Entry 9J1J (electron microscopy, 3.42 A resolution); this record covers chains G and P of the 18 polymer chains in the assembly.

[Chain G (and P)]
Molecule: AA protein
Source organism: Listeria monocytogenes
Notes: chain P of this document is another copy of the same molecule, construct and numbering; everything in this record applies to it too
UniProtKB: O05551 (O05551_LISMN); residues 1-170 here = UniProt positions 1-170
Amino-acid sequence (170 residues; numbered 1 to 170; the number before each row is that of its first residue):
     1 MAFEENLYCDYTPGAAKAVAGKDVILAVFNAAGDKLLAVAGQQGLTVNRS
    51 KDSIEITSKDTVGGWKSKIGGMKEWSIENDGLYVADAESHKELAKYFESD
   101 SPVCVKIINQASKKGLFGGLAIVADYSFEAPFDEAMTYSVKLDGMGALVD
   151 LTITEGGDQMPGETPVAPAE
Disordered / not traced: 1, 162-170

[Chain G / chain P interface]
Pairs across the interface - 56 pairs, chain G then chain P:
  Asp52(G) - Lys66(P)  salt bridge
  Met72(G) - Gly64(P)
  Met72(G) - Trp65(P)
  Met72(G) - Lys66(P)
  Lys73(G) - Gly64(P)  hydrogen bond (backbone-backbone)
  Lys73(G) - Trp65(P)
  Lys73(G) - Lys66(P)  hydrogen bond (backbone-backbone)
  Glu74(G) - Trp65(P)
  Glu74(G) - Lys66(P)  salt bridge
  Trp75(G) - Trp65(P)
  Val84(G) - Lys17(P)
  Val84(G) - Ala18(P)
  Ala85(G) - Thr152(P)
  Ala94(G) - Asp150(P)
  Phe97(G) - Arg49(P)
  Phe97(G) - Lys51(P)  hydrogen bond (backbone-side chain)
  Phe97(G) - Lys73(P)
  Glu98(G) - Lys73(P)
  Asp100(G) - Lys51(P)
  Asp100(G) - Gly70(P)
  Ile122(G) - Lys51(P)
  Ile122(G) - Ile69(P)
  Ile122(G) - Gly70(P)
  Val123(G) - Lys51(P)
  Ala124(G) - Ser50(P)
  Ala124(G) - Lys51(P)  hydrogen bond (backbone-backbone)
  Asp125(G) - Arg49(P)
  Asp125(G) - Ser50(P)
  Tyr126(G) - Arg49(P)  hydrogen bond (backbone-backbone)
  Ser127(G) - Val47(P)
  Ser127(G) - Asn48(P)
  Ser127(G) - Arg49(P)
  Phe128(G) - Thr46(P)
  Phe128(G) - Val47(P)  hydrogen bond (backbone-backbone)
  Phe128(G) - Phe117(P)  hydrophobic
  Glu129(G) - Leu45(P)
  Glu129(G) - Thr46(P)  hydrogen bond
  Ala130(G) - Val24(P)  hydrophobic
  Ala130(G) - Leu45(P)  hydrogen bond (backbone-backbone)
  Pro131(G) - Gly21(P)
  Phe132(G) - Lys22(P)
  Phe132(G) - Gln43(P)
  Glu134(G) - Ala20(P)
  Glu134(G) - Gly21(P)  hydrogen bond (backbone-backbone)
  Ala135(G) - Val19(P)
  Ala135(G) - Gly21(P)
  Met136(G) - Val19(P)  hydrogen bond (backbone-backbone)
  Met136(G) - Gly21(P)
  Asp143(G) - Ser53(P)
  Gly144(G) - Lys66(P)
  Gly144(G) - Lys68(P)
  Met145(G) - Lys68(P)
  Gly146(G) - Trp65(P)
  Gly146(G) - Lys66(P)
  Ala147(G) - Trp65(P)
  Leu148(G) - Trp65(P)
Interface residues without a listed pair, chain G (36 interface residues in all): Leu82, Tyr83, Lys91, Lys95, Tyr96
Interface residues without a listed pair, chain P (30 interface residues in all): Gly44, Gly63, Leu116, Ile153

[Overview]
36 residues of chain G and 30 residues of chain P are in contact; the contacts include 10 hydrogen bonds and 2
salt bridges. Polar pairs include Asp52(G)-Lys66(P), Glu74(G)-Lys66(P) and Phe97(G)-Lys51(P).
Chain G and chain P are both AA protein (Listeria monocytogenes); the structure, Cap region of monocin, was
determined by electron microscopy together with 9J1K and 9J1L from the same study.
